PDB entry 3KHR | X-ray diffraction, 2.01 A resolution | chains A and E of the 3 polymer chains in the assembly

[Chain A]
Protein: DNA polymerase IV
Organism: Sulfolobus solfataricus P2
Notes: EC 2.7.7.7
UniProt: Q97W02 (DPO42_SULSO); numbering as in UniProt (aligned over 2-341)
Amino-acid sequence (341 residues; numbered 1 to 341; the number before each row is that of its first residue):
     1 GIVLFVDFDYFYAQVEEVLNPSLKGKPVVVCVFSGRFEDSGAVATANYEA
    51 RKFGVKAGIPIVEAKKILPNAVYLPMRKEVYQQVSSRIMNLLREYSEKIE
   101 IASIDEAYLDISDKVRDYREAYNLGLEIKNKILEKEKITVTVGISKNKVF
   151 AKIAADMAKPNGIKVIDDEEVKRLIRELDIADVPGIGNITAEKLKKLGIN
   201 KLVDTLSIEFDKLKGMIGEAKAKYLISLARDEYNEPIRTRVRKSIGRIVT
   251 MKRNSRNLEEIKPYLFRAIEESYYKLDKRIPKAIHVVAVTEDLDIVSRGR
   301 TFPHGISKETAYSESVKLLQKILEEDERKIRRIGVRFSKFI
Construct notes: expression tag (1)
Bound ions: Ca2+ site 1: Asp7, Phe8, Asp105 (together with dTTP); Ca2+ site 2: Asp105 (together with dTTP); Ca2+ site 3: Ala181, Ile186
Ligand contacts:
  - 2-aminofluorene (AF): Gly246, Arg247, Ile248, His285, Val287, Gly334, Val335, Arg336
  - dTTP (TTP): Asp7, Phe8, Asp9, Tyr10, Phe11, Tyr12, Ala44, Thr45, Tyr48, Arg51, Ala57, Ile104, Asp105, Lys159
What the authors report for this chain:
  - binding site for dTTP: Tyr12
  - binding site for 2-aminofluorene: Arg336

[Chain E]
Molecule: 19-nt DNA strand
Sequence (19 nucleotides; numbered 901 to 919; the number before each row is that of its first residue):
   901 CTAACGCTACCATCCAACC
Disordered / not traced: 901, 919
Covalently attached groups: 2-aminofluorene (AF) linked to DG906

[Chain A / chain E interface]
Pairs across the interface - 34 pairs, chain A then chain E:
  Val32(A) with DA904(E), base contact; DC905(E), sugar contact
  Ser34(A) with DA903(E), phosphate contact; DA904(E), phosphate contact
  Phe37(A) with DT902(E), sugar contact
  Ser40(A) with DA903(E), phosphate contact
  Gly41(A) with DA903(E), hydrogen bond to the phosphate; DA904(E), sugar contact
  Ala42(A) with DA904(E), base contact
  Gly58(A) with DA904(E), base contact
  Pro60(A) with DA903(E), sugar contact
  Gly218(A) with DC911(E), phosphate contact
  Glu219(A) with DC911(E), hydrogen bond to the phosphate
  Ala220(A) with DC910(E), phosphate contact; DC911(E), hydrogen bond to the phosphate
  Arg242(A) with DC907(E), hydrogen bond to the phosphate; DT908(E), salt bridge to the phosphate
  Lys243(A) with DT908(E), hydrogen bond to the phosphate; DA909(E), salt bridge to the phosphate
  Ser244(A) with DC907(E), phosphate contact; DT908(E), hydrogen bond to the phosphate
  Ile245(A) with DC907(E), phosphate contact
  Gly246(A) with DG906(E), phosphate contact; DC907(E), hydrogen bond to the phosphate
  Arg247(A) with DG906(E), salt bridge to the phosphate
  Ile248(A) with DC905(E), sugar contact; DG906(E), hydrogen bond to the phosphate
  Thr250(A) with DC905(E), hydrogen bond to the phosphate
  Leu293(A) with DA903(E), base contact
  Arg331(A) with DA903(E), salt bridge to the phosphate; DA904(E), salt bridge to the phosphate
  Arg332(A) with DA904(E), sugar contact; DC905(E), salt bridge to the phosphate
  Arg336(A) with DT908(E), base contact
Interface residues without a listed pair, chain A (29 interface residues in all): Val43, Ala44, Lys78, Val241, Val249, Lys275

[Summary]
The interface between chain A and chain E involves 29 residues on one side and 10 on the other; the contacts
include 9 hydrogen bonds and 6 salt bridges. Polar pairs include Gly41(A)-DA903(E), Glu219(A)-DC911(E) and
Ala220(A)-DC911(E). From the paper: a binding site for dTTP at Tyr12(A); a binding site for 2-aminofluorene at
Arg336(A).
Here chain A is DNA polymerase IV (Sulfolobus solfataricus P2) and chain E is a 19-nt DNA strand. Entry 3KHR
(Dpo4 post-extension ternary complex with the correct C opposite the 2-aminofluorene-guanine [AF]G lesion) was
determined by X-ray diffraction together with 3KHG, 3KHH and 3KHL from the same study.
